PDB entry 2HT0 | X-ray diffraction, 2.00 A resolution | chains C and B of the 6 polymer chains in the assembly

Chain C:
Molecule: 13-nt DNA strand
Sequence (13 nucleotides; each row starts with the number of its first residue; the depositors numbered this strand downwards along its sequence, so these rows (ascending numbers) run in the REVERSE of the deposited 5'-to-3' order):
    38 TAAACAACGT GGC

Chain B:
Name: Integration host factor beta-subunit
Source organism: Escherichia coli
Reference sequence: P0A6Y1 (IHFB_ECOLI); residues 1-94 here = UniProt positions 1-94
Chain sequence (94 residues; row label = number of the first residue in the row):
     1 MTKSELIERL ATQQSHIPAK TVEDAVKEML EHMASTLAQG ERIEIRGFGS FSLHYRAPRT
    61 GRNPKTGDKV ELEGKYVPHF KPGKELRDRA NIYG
Disordered / not traced: 94
Curated features (UniProtKB/Swiss-Prot):
  - mutagenesis: Glu-44 (E44G/K/V: Altered DNA-binding specificity)

Chain C / chain B interface:
Pairs across the interface (13; chain C residue first):
  DA40(C) with Arg-42(B), salt bridge to the phosphate
  DA41(C) with Arg-42(B), salt bridge to the phosphate; Ser-50(B), hydrogen bond to the phosphate; Lys-81(B), salt bridge to the phosphate
  DC42(C) with Glu-44(B), sugar contact; Ile-45(B), phosphate contact; Arg-46(B), hydrogen bond to the sugar; Gly-47(B), hydrogen bond to the phosphate; Gly-83(B), phosphate contact; Lys-84(B), hydrogen bond to the phosphate
  DA43(C) with Arg-46(B), hydrogen bond to the base; Gly-47(B), phosphate contact; Lys-84(B), phosphate contact
Also at the interface, not in a pair above, chain C (5 interface residues in all): DA44
Also at the interface, not in a pair above, chain B (11 interface residues in all): Phe-48, Gly-49

In short:
5 residues of chain C face 11 of chain B across their interface, with 5 hydrogen bonds and 3 salt bridges.
Among the polar pairs are DA43(C)/Arg-46(B), DC42(C)/Arg-46(B) and DA41(C)/Ser-50(B). Curated annotation
(UniProt) lists one mutagenesis site on chain B.
Chain C is a 13-nt DNA strand and chain B is Integration host factor beta-subunit (Escherichia coli); the
structure, IHF bound to doubly nicked DNA, was determined by X-ray diffraction.
